PDB entry 7FDA | electron microscopy, 4.20 A resolution (low resolution: residue-level contacts below are approximate; hydrogen-bond / salt-bridge calls are withheld) | chains T and U of the 31 polymer chains in the assembly

Chain T:
Molecule: V-type proton ATPase subunit c''
Organism: Saccharomyces cerevisiae S288C
Reference sequence: P23968 (VATO_YEAST); residues 1-213 here = UniProt positions 1-213
Sequence (213 residues; numbered 1 to 213; the number before each row is that of its first residue):
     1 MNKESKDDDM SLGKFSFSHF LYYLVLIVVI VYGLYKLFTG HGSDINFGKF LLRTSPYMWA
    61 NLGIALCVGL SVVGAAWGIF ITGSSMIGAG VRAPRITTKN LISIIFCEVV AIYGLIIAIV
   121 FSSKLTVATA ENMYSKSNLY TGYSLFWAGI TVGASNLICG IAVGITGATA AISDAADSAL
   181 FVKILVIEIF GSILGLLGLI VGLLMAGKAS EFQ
Not modelled in the structure: 1-13

Chain U:
Molecule: V-type proton ATPase subunit c'
Organism: Saccharomyces cerevisiae S288C
Reference sequence: P32842 (VATL2_YEAST); residue numbers follow UniProt; this construct covers 1-164
Sequence (164 residues; numbered 1 to 164; the number before each row is that of its first residue):
     1 MSTQLASNIY APLYAPFFGF AGCAAAMVLS CLGAAIGTAK SGIGIAGIGT FKPELIMKSL
    61 IPVVMSGILA IYGLVVAVLI AGNLSPTEDY TLFNGFMHLS CGLCVGFACL SSGYAIGMVG
   121 DVGVRKYMHQ PRLFVGIVLI LIFSEVLGLY GMIVALILNT RGSE
Not modelled in the structure: 1-6, 164

Chain T / chain U interface:
Residue-residue contacts (50):
  F47(T) with Y14(U)
  G48(T) with Y14(U)
  L52(T) with Y14(U)
  W59(T) with F17(U)
  Y134(T) with L13(U)
  K136(T) with P86(U); T87(U); E88(U); D89(U)
  Y140(T) with P16(U); F20(U); P86(U)
  Y143(T) with F17(U)
  S144(T) with F20(U)
  W147(T) with F17(U); F20(U); A21(U)
  T151(T) with A24(U); M27(U)
  A154(T) with V28(U)
  I158(T) with V28(U); C31(U); L32(U); A35(U)
  A162(T) with A35(U); T38(U)
  I165(T) with A39(U)
  T169(T) with A46(U)
  A176(T) with T50(U)
  L180(T) with G49(U)
  K183(T) with I56(U); M57(U)
  I184(T) with A46(U)
  V186(T) with L60(U)
  F190(T) with V63(U)
  L194(T) with C31(U); A34(U); A35(U); A70(U)
  L197(T) with A70(U); L74(U)
  I200(T) with L74(U)
  L204(T) with V78(U); A81(U)
  M205(T) with F20(U); C23(U)
  K208(T) with G82(U); L84(U); S85(U); P86(U)
Interface residues without a listed pair, chain T (35 interface residues in all): L51, L139, S155, S173, D177, I187, V201
Interface residues without a listed pair, chain U (38 interface residues in all): G42, I43, P53, A77

Overview:
The interface between chain T and chain U involves 35 residues on one side and 38 on the other.
Chain T is V-type proton ATPase subunit c'' and chain U is V-type proton ATPase subunit c', both from
Saccharomyces cerevisiae S288C; the structure, CryoEM Structure of Reconstituted V-ATPase, state1, was
determined by electron microscopy.
